PDB entry 7ZC6 | electron microscopy, 4.27 A resolution (low resolution: residue-level contacts below are approximate; hydrogen-bond / salt-bridge calls are withheld) | chains B and D of the 6 polymer chains in the assembly

[Chain B]
Protein: RnfB
Source organism: Clostridium tetanomorphum
Chain sequence (274 residues; each row starts with the number of its first residue):
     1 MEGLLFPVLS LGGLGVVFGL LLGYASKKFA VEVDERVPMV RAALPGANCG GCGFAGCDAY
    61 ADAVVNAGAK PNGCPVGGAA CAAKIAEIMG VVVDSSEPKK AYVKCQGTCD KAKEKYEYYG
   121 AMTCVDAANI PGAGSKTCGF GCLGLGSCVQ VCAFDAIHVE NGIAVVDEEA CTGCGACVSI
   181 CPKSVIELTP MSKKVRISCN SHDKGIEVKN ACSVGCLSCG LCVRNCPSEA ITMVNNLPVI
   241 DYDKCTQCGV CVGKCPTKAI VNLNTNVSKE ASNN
Not modelled in the structure: 31-94, 267-274
Metal / ion sites: 4Fe-4S cluster Fe site 1: Cys105, Cys138, Cys199, Cys212; 4Fe-4S cluster Fe site 2: Cys124, Cys142, Cys148, Cys181; 4Fe-4S cluster Fe site 3: Cys152, Cys171, Cys174, Cys177; 4Fe-4S cluster Fe site 4: Cys216, Cys219, Cys222, Cys255; 4Fe-4S cluster Fe site 5: Cys226, Cys245, Cys248, Cys251
Residues lining bound ligands:
  - 4Fe-4S cluster (SF4), molecule 1: Ala101, Cys152, Phe154, Ile157, Cys171, Thr172, Gly173, Cys174, Gly175, Ala176, Cys177
  - 4Fe-4S cluster (SF4), molecule 2: Lys104, Cys105, Gln106, Gly107, Lys136, Cys138, Phe140, Gly141, Ser198, Cys199, Asn200, Cys212, Val214, Gly215
  - 4Fe-4S cluster (SF4), molecule 3: Cys124, Cys142, Leu143, Gly144, Gly146, Ser147, Cys148, Ala164, Cys177, Ile180, Cys181, Val185
  - 4Fe-4S cluster (SF4), molecule 4: Val195, Cys226, Pro227, Ser228, Ala230, Ile240, Cys245, Thr246, Gln247, Cys248, Gly249, Val250, Cys251
  - 4Fe-4S cluster (SF4), molecule 5: Cys216, Leu217, Ser218, Cys219, Gly220, Leu221, Cys222, Met233, Pro238, Cys255, Ala259

[Chain D]
Protein: RnfD
Source organism: Clostridium tetanomorphum
Chain sequence (310 residues; row label = number of the first residue in the row):
     1 MSETTMYTVS SSPHIRAKDT TQSIMRDVVI ALLPATIAGV YFFKLQGLLV ILASVLSCVV
    61 AEYIWQKASK KKVTVGDYSA VVTGLLLAFN VPASIPLWIP VVGGFFAIIV VKQFFGGLGQ
   121 NIVNPALAAR AFLLASWPVQ MTSWTLDGVT TATPLAILKG NEATGAAAPD LMSVFIGHVG
   181 GCIGETSALA LLIGGAYLFY KHIIDWRIPV SFIGTTFIFT AIAGRGSSPV YELFAGGLML
   241 GAIFMATDYA TSPITPLGRI IFGVGCGVIT SLIRIFGGYP EGVSYSILVM NLFVPLIERW
   301 TAPKIFGKVK
Not modelled in the structure: 1-6
Covalently attached groups: flavin mononucleotide (FMN) linked to Thr153
Residues lining bound ligands:
  - FMN (flavin mononucleotide), molecule 1: Asn90, Leu127, Arg130, Trp144, Thr151, Leu155, Ala156, Gly181, Cys182, Glu185, Gly236, Gly237, Leu240, Met245, Tyr279, Pro280, Glu281, Gly282, Val283, Ser284, Tyr285
  - FMN, molecule 2: Leu134, Glu162, Tyr279, Pro280
  - riboflavin (RBF): Ile24, Met25, Val28, Ser79, Val82, Thr83, Leu86, Lys112, Leu118, Gly119, Asn121, Val123, Asn124, Pro125, Ile203, Phe244, Met245, Asp248, Tyr249, Ala250
From the paper describing this entry:
  - binding site for flavin mononucleotide: Arg130, Thr153, Glu185, Gly237, Ser284
  - binding site for riboflavin: Asn124, Asp248

[Interface between chain B and chain D]
Contacting residue pairs (9; chain B residue first):
  Lys115(B) with Tyr7(D)
  Tyr116(B) with Thr8(D); Ser10(D)
  Glu117(B) with Thr8(D); Val9(D); Ser10(D)
  Tyr119(B) with Ser10(D); Ser11(D); Arg16(D)

[Overview]
The interface between chain B and chain D involves 4 residues on one side and 6 on the other. Ligands of chain
B: 5 copies of 4Fe-4S cluster. From the paper: a binding site for flavin mononucleotide at Arg130(D),
Thr153(D) and Glu185(D) among others; a binding site for riboflavin at Asn124(D) and Asp248(D).
Here chain B is RnfB and chain D is RnfD, both from Clostridium tetanomorphum. Entry 7ZC6 (Na+ - translocating
ferredoxin: NAD+ reductase (Rnf) of C. tetanomorphum) was determined by electron microscopy.
